PDB entry 6CZG | X-ray diffraction, 2.20 A resolution | chain A

Chain A:
Molecule: b11L5F_LGL
Source organism: synthetic construct
Chain sequence (115 residues; numbered 1 to 115; the number before each row is that of its first residue):
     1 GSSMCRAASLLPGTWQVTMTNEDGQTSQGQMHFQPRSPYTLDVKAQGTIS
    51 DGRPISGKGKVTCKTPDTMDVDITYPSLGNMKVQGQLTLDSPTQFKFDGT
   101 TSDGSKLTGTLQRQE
Not modelled in the structure: 1
Cystine bridges: Cys5-Cys63

In short:
Chain A is b11L5F_LGL (synthetic construct); the structure, Structure of a redesigned beta barrel, b11L5F_LGL,
was determined by X-ray diffraction (same publication as 6CZH, 6CZI and 6D0T).
